7ZO5 - chain A; structure by X-ray diffraction, 1.43 A resolution.

Chain A:
Molecule: Metallo-beta-lactamase L1
Source organism: Stenotrophomonas maltophilia
Notes: EC 3.5.2.6
UniProtKB: P52700 (BLA1_STEMA); residues 1-269 here correspond to UniProt positions 22-290 (UniProt number = residue number + 21)
Amino-acid sequence (271 residues; row label = number of the first residue in the row; numbers below 1 keep their minus sign (Gly-1 is residue -1)):
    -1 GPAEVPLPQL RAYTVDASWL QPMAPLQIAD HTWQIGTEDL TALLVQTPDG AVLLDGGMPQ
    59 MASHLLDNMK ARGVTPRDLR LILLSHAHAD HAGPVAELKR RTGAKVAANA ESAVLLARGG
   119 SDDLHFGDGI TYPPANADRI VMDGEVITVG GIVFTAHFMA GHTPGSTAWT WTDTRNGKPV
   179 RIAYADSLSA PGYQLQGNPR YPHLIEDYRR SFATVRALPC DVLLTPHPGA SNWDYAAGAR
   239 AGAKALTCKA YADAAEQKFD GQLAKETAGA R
Not modelled in the structure: -1 to 1, 268-269
Differences from the reference sequence: expression tag (-1 to 0)
Swiss-Prot annotation at these positions:
  - binding site (Zn(2+)): His84, His86, Asp88, His89, His160, His225
  - binding site (substrate): Asp184
Disulfides: Cys218-Cys246
Metal / ion sites: Zn2+ site 1: His84, His86, His160; Zn2+ site 2: Asp88, His89, His225 (together with mecillinam degradation product)
Ligand contacts: mecillinam degradation product (JO9; (2R,4S)-2-[(1R)-2-(azepan-1-yl)-1-formamido-2-oxidanylidene-ethyl]-5,5-dimethyl-1,3-thiazolidine-4-carboxylic acid): Tyr11, Trp17, His84, His86, Asp88, His89, Phe124, Ile128, His160, Ser185, Ser187, Pro189, His225

Summary:
Bound to chain A: mecillinam degradation product. His84, His86 and His160 form the Zn2+ site 1. Asp88, His89
and His225 form the Zn2+ site 2. UniProt lists 6 Zn2+-binding residues and substrate-binding residue Asp184.
Chain A is Metallo-beta-lactamase L1 (Stenotrophomonas maltophilia); the structure, L1 metallo-beta-lactamase
in complex with a mecillinam degradation product, was determined by X-ray diffraction (same publication as
7ZO2, 7ZO3, 7ZO4, 7ZO6 and 7ZO7).
